7AH5 - chains A and B; structure by X-ray diffraction, 2.90 A resolution.

== Chain A (and B) ==
Name: Indoleamine 2,3-dioxygenase 1
Organism: Homo sapiens
Notes: EC 1.13.11.52; chain B of this document is another copy of the same molecule, construct and numbering; everything in this record applies to it too
UniProtKB: P14902 (I23O1_HUMAN); numbering as in UniProt (aligned over 1-403)
Amino-acid sequence (423 residues; numbered -19 to 403; the number before each row is that of its first residue; numbers below 1 keep their minus sign (Met-19 is residue -19)):
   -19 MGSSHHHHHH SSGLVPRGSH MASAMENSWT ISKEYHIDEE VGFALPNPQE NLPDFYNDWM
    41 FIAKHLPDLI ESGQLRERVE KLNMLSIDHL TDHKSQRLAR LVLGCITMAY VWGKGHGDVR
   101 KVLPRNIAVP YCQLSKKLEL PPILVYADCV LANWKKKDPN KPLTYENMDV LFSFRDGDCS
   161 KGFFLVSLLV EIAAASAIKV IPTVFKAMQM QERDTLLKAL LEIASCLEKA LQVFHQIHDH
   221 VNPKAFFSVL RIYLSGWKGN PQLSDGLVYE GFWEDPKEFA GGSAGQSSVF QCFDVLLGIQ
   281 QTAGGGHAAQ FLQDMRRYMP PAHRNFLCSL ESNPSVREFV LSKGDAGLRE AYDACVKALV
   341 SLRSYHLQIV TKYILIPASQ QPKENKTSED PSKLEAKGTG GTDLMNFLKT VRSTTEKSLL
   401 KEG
Unresolved in the structure: -19 to 12, 362-380, 403 (chain B: -19 to 11, 361-379, 402-403)
Construct notes: initiating methionine (-19); expression tag (-18 to 0); conflict Ser3 (His in P14902)
Swiss-Prot annotation at these positions:
  - binding site (heme b): His346
Bound ions: heme Fe: His346 (together with 4-chloranyl-2-(1H-1,2,4-triazol-5-yl)aniline)
Residues lining bound ligands:
  - heme (HEM): Phe163, Val166, Ser167, Val170, Phe214, Ile217, Phe226, Gly262, Ser263, Ala264, Gly265, Phe270, Phe291, Arg343, His346, Ile349, Val350, Tyr353, Ile354, Leu384, Phe387, Leu388, Val391
  - 4-chloranyl-2-(1H-1,2,4-triazol-5-yl)aniline (RCQ), molecule 1: Tyr126, Cys129, Val130, Phe163, Phe164, Ser167, Leu234, Gly262, Ser263, Ala264, His346
  - 4-chloranyl-2-(1H-1,2,4-triazol-5-yl)aniline (RCQ), molecule 2: Ala174, Leu207, Phe214, Val269, Phe270, Phe273, Leu339, Leu342, Arg343, His346
Reported in the primary citation:
  - binding site for 4-chloranyl-2-(1H-1,2,4-triazol-5-yl)aniline: Cys129, Ser167, Phe214, Gly262, Arg343

== Interface between chain A and chain B ==
Pairs across the interface (17):
  Glu119(A) - Gln280(B)
  Thr282(A) - Arg297(B)  hydrogen bond
  Gln290(A) - Gln290(B)
  Gln290(A) - Asp294(B)  hydrogen bond
  Gln293(A) - Arg297(B)  hydrogen bond
  Asp294(A) - Gln290(B)  hydrogen bond
  Arg296(A) - Arg297(B)
  Arg297(A) - Thr282(B)  hydrogen bond
  Arg297(A) - Gln293(B)  hydrogen bond
  Arg297(A) - Glu311(B)  salt bridge
  Asn305(A) - Glu311(B)
  Asn305(A) - Ser312(B)
  Cys308(A) - Cys308(B)  disulfide
  Ser309(A) - Cys308(B)  hydrogen bond (backbone-side chain)
  Glu311(A) - Arg297(B)  salt bridge
  Glu311(A) - Asn305(B)
  Ser312(A) - Asn305(B)
Interface residues without a listed pair, chain A (19 interface residues in all): Lys116, Glu258, Phe259, Gln280, Ala283, Gly284, Gly285
Interface residues without a listed pair, chain B (14 interface residues in all): Lys116, Glu119, Phe259, Gly285
Inter-chain disulfides: Cys308(A)-Cys308(B)

== In short ==
19 residues of chain A face 14 of chain B across their interface; the contacts include 1 disulfide bond, 7
hydrogen bonds and 2 salt bridges. Among the polar pairs are Arg297(A)-Glu311(B), Thr282(A)-Arg297(B) and
Gln290(A)-Asp294(B). Bound to chain A: heme and 4-chloranyl-2-(1H-1,2,4-triazol-5-yl)aniline. The paper
reports a binding site for 4-chloranyl-2-(1H-1,2,4-triazol-5-yl)aniline at Cys129(A), Ser167(A) and Phe214(A)
among others.
Chain A and chain B are both Indoleamine 2,3-dioxygenase 1 (Homo sapiens); the structure, Crystal structure of
indoleamine 2,3-dioxygenase 1 (IDO1) in complex with ferric heme and MMG-0706, was determined by X-ray
diffraction, deposited together with 7AH4 and 7AH6.
